5L66 - chains N and a of the 28 polymer chains in the assembly; structure by X-ray diffraction, 2.80 A resolution.

Chain N:
Molecule: Proteasome subunit beta type-1
Source organism: Saccharomyces cerevisiae (strain ATCC 204508 / S288c)
Notes: EC 3.4.25.1
UniProt: P38624 (PSB1_YEAST); residues 1-196 here correspond to UniProt positions 20-215 (UniProt number = residue number + 19)
Sequence (196 residues; each row starts with the number of its first residue):
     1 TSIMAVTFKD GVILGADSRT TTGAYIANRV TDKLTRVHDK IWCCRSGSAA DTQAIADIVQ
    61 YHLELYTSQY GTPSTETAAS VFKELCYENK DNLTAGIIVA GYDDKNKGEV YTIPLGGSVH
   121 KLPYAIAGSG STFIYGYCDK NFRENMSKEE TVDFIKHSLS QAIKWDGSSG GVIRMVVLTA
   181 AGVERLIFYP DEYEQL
Covalent attachments: bortezomib (BO2) linked to Thr1
Bound ions: Mg2+: Ile163, Asp166, Ser169
Ligand contacts: bortezomib (BO2; N-[(1R)-1-(dihydroxyboryl)-3-methylbutyl]-N-(pyrazin-2-ylcarbonyl)-L-phenylalaninamide): Arg19, Thr20, Thr21, Thr22, Ala27, Thr31, Lys33, Arg45, Ser46, Gly47, Ser48, Ala49, Thr52, Ser129, Ser168
Swiss-Prot annotation at these positions:
  - active site: Thr1 (Nucleophile)

Chain a:
Molecule: Proteasome subunit beta type-7
Source organism: Saccharomyces cerevisiae (strain ATCC 204508 / S288c)
Notes: EC 3.4.25.1
UniProt: P30657 (PSB7_YEAST); residues -12 to 233 here correspond to UniProt positions 21-266 (UniProt number = residue number + 33)
Sequence (246 residues; row label = number of the first residue in the row; numbers below 1 keep their minus sign (Thr-12 is residue -12)):
   -12 TQIANAGASP MVNTQQPIVT GTSVISMKYD NGVIIAADNL GSYGSLLRFN GVERLIPVGD
    48 NTVVGISGDI SDMQHIERLL KDLVTENAYD NPLADAEEAL EPSYIFEYLA TVMYQRRSKM
   108 NPLWNAIIVA GVQSNGDQFL RYVNLLGVTY SSPTLATGFG AHMANPLLRK VVDRESDIPK
   168 TTVQVAEEAI VNAMRVLYYR DARSSRNFSL AIIDKNTGLT FKKNLQVENM KWDFAKDIKG
   228 YGTQKI
Not modelled in the structure: -12 to 0

Interface between chain N and chain a:
Pairs across the interface - 62 pairs, chain N then chain a:
  Arg19(N) with Ala189(a)
  Ala24(N) with Phe146(a), hydrophobic; Arg187(a); Asp188(a); Ala189(a), hydrogen bond (backbone-backbone)
  Tyr25(N) with Phe146(a); Arg187(a)
  Ile26(N) with Tyr186(a); Arg187(a), hydrogen bond (backbone-backbone); Asp188(a); Ala189(a)
  Ala27(N) with Arg187(a), hydrogen bond (backbone-side chain)
  Asn28(N) with Arg187(a)
  Arg29(N) with Tyr186(a); Arg187(a); Lys218(a), hydrogen bond (side chain-backbone); Trp219(a); Phe221(a)
  Val30(N) with Phe221(a), hydrophobic; Ala222(a), hydrophobic; Ile225(a), hydrophobic
  Asp32(N) with Lys226(a); Gly227(a), hydrogen bond (side chain-backbone); Gln231(a)
  Leu34(N) with Gln231(a)
  Thr35(N) with Tyr228(a); Gln231(a)
  Arg36(N) with Gln231(a), hydrogen bond (backbone-side chain); Ile233(a)
  Trp42(N) with Gln231(a); Ile233(a)
  Arg45(N) with Tyr228(a)
  Gln53(N) with Tyr228(a), hydrogen bond (backbone-side chain)
  Ala56(N) with Tyr228(a)
  Asp57(N) with Tyr228(a), hydrogen bond
  Phe133(N) with Leu33(a), hydrophobic
  Lys164(N) with Leu34(a)
  Trp165(N) with Ser32(a); Leu33(a); Leu34(a), hydrogen bond (backbone-backbone); Arg35(a); Asn37(a)
  Asp166(N) with Ser32(a)
  Gly167(N) with Ser32(a), hydrogen bond (backbone-backbone); Ala189(a); Arg190(a)
  Gly171(N) with Trp219(a)
  Val172(N) with Trp219(a), hydrophobic
  Arg174(N) with Ala222(a), hydrogen bond (side chain-backbone); Ile225(a)
  Arg185(N) with Lys226(a); Gln231(a); Ile233(a), hydrogen bond (side chain-backbone)
  Ile187(N) with Ala222(a), hydrophobic; Lys223(a)
  Tyr189(N) with Trp219(a); Asp220(a); Lys223(a)
  Pro190(N) with Trp219(a)
  Asp191(N) with Arg193(a), salt bridge
  Glu194(N) with Tyr185(a), hydrogen bond; Arg193(a), salt bridge
Other interface residues (no listed pair), chain N (35 interface residues in all): Thr21, Ile163, Ser168, Val183
Other interface residues (no listed pair), chain a (27 interface residues in all): Met150, Met217

Summary:
35 residues of chain N and 27 residues of chain a are in contact; the contacts include 13 hydrogen bonds and 2
salt bridges. Among the polar pairs are Asp191(N)-Arg193(a), Glu194(N)-Arg193(a) and Ala27(N)-Arg187(a).
Bortezomib is covalently linked to Thr1(N).
Chain N is Proteasome subunit beta type-1 and chain a is Proteasome subunit beta type-7, both from
Saccharomyces cerevisiae (strain ATCC 204508 / S288c); the structure, Yeast 20S proteasome with mouse beta5i
(1-138) and mouse beta6 (97-111; 118-133) in complex with bortezomib, was determined by X-ray diffraction
(same publication as 5L52, 5L54, 5L55, 5L5A, 5L5B, 5L5D and 30 further entries).
